3MNI - chain A; structure by X-ray diffraction, 1.75 A resolution.

# Chain A
Molecule: Carbonic anhydrase 2
Source organism: Homo sapiens
Notes: EC 4.2.1.1
UniProtKB: P00918 (CAH2_HUMAN); the author numbering skips numbers that UniProt does not, so the offset changes along the chain: 1-125 = UniProt 1-125; 127-261 = UniProt 126-260
Amino-acid sequence (260 residues; numbered 1 to 261; 1 number in that range is skipped by the numbering (no residue carries it; nothing is unmodelled there); the number before each row is that of its first residue):
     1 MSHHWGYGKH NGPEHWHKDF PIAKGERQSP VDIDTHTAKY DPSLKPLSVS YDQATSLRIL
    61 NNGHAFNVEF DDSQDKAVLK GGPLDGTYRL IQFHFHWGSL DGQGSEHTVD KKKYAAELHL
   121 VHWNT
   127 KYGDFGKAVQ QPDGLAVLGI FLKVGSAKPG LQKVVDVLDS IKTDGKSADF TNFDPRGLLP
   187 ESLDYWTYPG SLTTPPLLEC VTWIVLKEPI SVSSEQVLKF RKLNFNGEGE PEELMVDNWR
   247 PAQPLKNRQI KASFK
Not modelled in the structure: 1-2
Construct notes: engineered mutation Asp-170 (Lys169 in P00918)
Bound ions: Zn2+: His-94, His-96, His-119
Swiss-Prot annotation at these positions:
  - active site: His-64 (Proton donor/acceptor)
  - binding site (Zn(2+)): His-94, His-96, His-119
  - binding site (substrate): Thr-199, Thr-200
  - site: Tyr-7 (Fine-tunes the proton-transfer properties of H-64), Asn-62 (Fine-tunes the proton-transfer properties of H-64), Asn-67 (Fine-tunes the proton-transfer properties of H-64), Gln-92 (Involved in the binding of some activators, including histamine and L-histidine)
  - modified residue: Ser-2 (N-acetylserine), Ser-166 (Phosphoserine), Ser-173 (Phosphoserine)

# Summary
His-94, His-96 and His-119 form the Zn2+ site. Curated annotation (UniProt) lists active-site residue His-64,
3 Zn2+-binding residues and substrate-binding residues Thr-199 and Thr-200.
Chain A is Carbonic anhydrase 2 (Homo sapiens); the structure, Human Carbonic Anhydrase II Mutant K170D, was
determined by X-ray diffraction together with 3MNH, 3MNJ and 3MNK from the same study.
